PDB entry 2PYD | X-ray diffraction, 1.93 A resolution | chain A

# Chain A
Name: Glycogen phosphorylase, muscle form
Source organism: Oryctolagus cuniculus
Notes: EC 2.4.1.1
UniProtKB: P00489 (PYGM_RABIT); residues 0-842 here correspond to UniProt positions 1-843 (UniProt number = residue number + 1)
Sequence (843 residues; row label = number of the first residue in the row; numbering starts at 0):
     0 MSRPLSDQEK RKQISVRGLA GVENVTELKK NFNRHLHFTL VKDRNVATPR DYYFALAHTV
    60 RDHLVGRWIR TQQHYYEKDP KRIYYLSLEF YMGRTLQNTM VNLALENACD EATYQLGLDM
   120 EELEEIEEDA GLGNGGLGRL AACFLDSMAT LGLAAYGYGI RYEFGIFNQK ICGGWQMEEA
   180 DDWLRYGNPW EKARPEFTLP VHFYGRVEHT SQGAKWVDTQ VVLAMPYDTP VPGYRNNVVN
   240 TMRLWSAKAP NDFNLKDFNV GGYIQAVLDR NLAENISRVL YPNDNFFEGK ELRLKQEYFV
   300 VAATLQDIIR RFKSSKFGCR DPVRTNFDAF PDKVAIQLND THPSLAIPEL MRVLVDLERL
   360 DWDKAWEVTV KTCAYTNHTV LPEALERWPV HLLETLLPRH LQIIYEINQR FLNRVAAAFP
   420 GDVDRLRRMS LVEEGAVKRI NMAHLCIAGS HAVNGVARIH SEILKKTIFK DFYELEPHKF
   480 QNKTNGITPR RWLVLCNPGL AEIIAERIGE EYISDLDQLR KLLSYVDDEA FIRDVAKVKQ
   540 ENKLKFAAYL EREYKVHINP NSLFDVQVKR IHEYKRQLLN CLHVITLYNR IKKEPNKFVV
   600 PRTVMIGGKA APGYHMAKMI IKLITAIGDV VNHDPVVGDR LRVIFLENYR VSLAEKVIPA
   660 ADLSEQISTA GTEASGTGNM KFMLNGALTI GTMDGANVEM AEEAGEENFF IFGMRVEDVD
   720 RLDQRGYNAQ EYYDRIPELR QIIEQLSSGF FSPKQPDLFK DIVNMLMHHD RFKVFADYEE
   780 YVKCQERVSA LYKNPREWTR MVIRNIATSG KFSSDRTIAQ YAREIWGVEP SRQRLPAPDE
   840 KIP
Not modelled in the structure: 0-9, 252-260, 316-324, 836-842
Modified residues: K680 ((2S)-2-amino-6-[[3-hydroxy-2-methyl-5-(phosphonooxymethyl)pyridin-4-yl]methylideneamino]hexanoic acid; LLP)
Small-molecule neighbours: alpha-D-glucopyranose (GLC): G135, L136, L139, D283, N284, H377, V455, N484, Y573, E672, A673, S674, G675, T676

# Overview
Bound to chain A: alpha-D-glucopyranose.
Chain A is Glycogen phosphorylase, muscle form (Oryctolagus cuniculus); the structure, The crystal structure
of Glycogen phosphorylase in complex with glucose at 100 K, was determined by X-ray diffraction together with
2PYI from the same study.
